Entry 8J18 (electron microscopy, 2.89 A resolution); this record covers chains A and B of the 5 polymer chains in the assembly.

[Chain A]
Name: Guanine nucleotide-binding protein G(i) subunit alpha-1
Organism: Homo sapiens
Reference sequence: P63096 (GNAI1_HUMAN); numbering as in UniProt (aligned over 1-354)
Sequence (354 residues; numbered 1 to 354; the number before each row is that of its first residue):
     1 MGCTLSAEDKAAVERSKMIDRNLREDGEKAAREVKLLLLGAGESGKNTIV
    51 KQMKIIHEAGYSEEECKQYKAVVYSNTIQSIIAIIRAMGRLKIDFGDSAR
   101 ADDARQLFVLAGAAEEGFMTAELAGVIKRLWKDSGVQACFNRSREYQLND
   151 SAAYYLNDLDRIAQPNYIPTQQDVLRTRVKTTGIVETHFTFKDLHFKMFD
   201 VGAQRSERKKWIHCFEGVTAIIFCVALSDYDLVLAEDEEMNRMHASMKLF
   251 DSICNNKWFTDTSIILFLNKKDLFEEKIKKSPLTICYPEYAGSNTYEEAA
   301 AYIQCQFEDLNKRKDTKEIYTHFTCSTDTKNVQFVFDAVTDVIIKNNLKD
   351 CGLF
Not modelled in the structure: 1-3, 56-181, 235-240
Sequence notes: engineered mutation Asn47 (Ser in P63096), Ala203 (Gly in P63096), Ala245 (Glu in P63096), Ser326 (Ala in P63096)
Curated features (UniProtKB/Swiss-Prot):
  - region: Lys35 to Lys46, Thr48 (G1 motif), Asp173 to Thr181 (G2 motif), Phe196 to Gly202, Gln204, Arg205 (G3 motif), Ile265 to Asp272 (G4 motif), Thr324, Cys325, Thr327 to Thr329 (G5 motif)
  - binding site (GTP): Glu43 to Lys46, Thr48, Ser151, Leu175 to Thr181, Asp200 to Gly202, Gln204, Asn269 to Asp272
  - binding site (Mg(2+)): Thr181
  - modified residue: Arg178 (ADP-ribosylarginine), Gln204 (Deamidated glutamine), Cys351 (ADP-ribosylcysteine)
  - lipidation: Gly2 (N-myristoyl glycine), Cys3 (S-palmitoyl cysteine)
  - natural variant: Gly40 (G40C: In NEDHISB; G40R: In NEDHISB), Gly45 (G45D: In NEDHISB), Thr48 (T48I: In NEDHISB; T48K: In NEDHISB), Gln52 (Q52P: In NEDHISB), Ser75 (deletion: In NEDHISB; uncertain significance), Gln172 (deletion: In NEDHISB), Asp173 (D173V: In NEDHISB), Glu186 to Phe189 (deletion: In NEDHISB; uncertain significance), Cys224 (C224Y: In NEDHISB), Lys270 (K270N: In NEDHISB; K270R: In NEDHISB), Asp272 (D272G: In NEDHISB), Val332 (V332E: In NEDHISB; uncertain significance)
  - mutagenesis: Gly42 (G42R: Abolishes switch to an activated conformation and dissociation from beta and gamma subunits upon GTP binding. Abolishes interaction with RGS family members), Glu116 (E116L: Enhances interaction (inactive GDP-bound) with RGS14), Gln147 (Q147L: Enhances interaction (inactive GDP-bound) with RGS14)

[Chain B]
Name: Guanine nucleotide-binding protein G(I)/G(S)/G(T) subunit beta-1
Organism: Homo sapiens
Reference sequence: P62873 (GBB1_HUMAN); residue numbers follow UniProt; this construct covers 2-340
Sequence (348 residues; row label = number of the first residue in the row; numbers below 1 keep their minus sign (Met-4 is residue -4)):
    -4 MGSLLQSELDQLRQEAEQLKNQIRDARKACADATLSQITNNIDPVGRIQM
    46 RTRRTLRGHLAKIYAMHWGTDSRLLVSASQDGKLIIWDSYTTNKVHAIPL
    96 RSSWVMTCAYAPSGNYVACGGLDNICSIYNLKTREGNVRVSRELAGHTGY
   146 LSCCRFLDDNQIVTSSGDTTCALWDIETGQQTTTFTGHTGDVMSLSLAPD
   196 TRLFVSGACDASAKLWDVREGMCRQTFTGHESDINAICFFPNGNAFATGS
   246 DDATCRLFDLRADQELMTYSHDNIICGITSVSFSKSGRLLLAGYDDFNCN
   296 VWDALKADRAGVLAGHDNRVSCLGVTDDGMAVATGSWDSFLKIWNGSS
Not modelled in the structure: -4 to 3, 341-343
Sequence notes: initiating methionine (-4); expression tag (-3 to 1, 341-343)
Curated features (UniProtKB/Swiss-Prot):
  - modified residue: Ser2 (N-acetylserine), His266 (Phosphohistidine)
  - natural variant: Leu30 (L30F: In MRD42; uncertain significance), Arg52 (R52G: In MRD42), Gly64 (G64V: In MRD42), Asp76 (D76E: In MRD42; D76G: In MRD42), Gly77 (G77S: In MRD42), Lys78 (K78R: In MRD42), Ile80 (I80N: In MRD42; I80T: In MRD42), His91 (H91R: In MRD42; uncertain significance), Ala92 (A92T: In MRD42), Pro94 (P94S: In MRD42), Leu95 (L95P: In MRD42), Arg96 (R96L: In MRD42), 5 further natural variant entries in UniProt

[Interface between chain A and chain B]
Contacting residue pairs (50):
  Val13(A) - Asn88(B)
  Arg15(A) - Val90(B)  hydrogen bond (side chain-backbone)
  Arg15(A) - His91(B)
  Ser16(A) - Asn88(B)
  Ser16(A) - Lys89(B)  hydrogen bond (side chain-backbone)
  Ile19(A) - Lys89(B)
  Ile19(A) - Ala92(B)  hydrophobic
  Asp20(A) - Lys89(B)  salt bridge
  Leu23(A) - Gly53(B)
  Leu23(A) - Leu55(B)
  Leu23(A) - Ile80(B)  hydrophobic
  Leu23(A) - Ala92(B)  hydrophobic
  Asp26(A) - Lys78(B)  salt bridge
  Gly27(A) - Leu55(B)
  Thr182(A) - Asn119(B)  hydrogen bond (backbone-side chain)
  Thr182(A) - Thr143(B)
  Gly183(A) - Leu117(B)
  Gly183(A) - Asn119(B)
  Ile184(A) - Trp99(B)
  Ile184(A) - Leu117(B)  hydrogen bond (backbone-backbone)
  Glu186(A) - Trp99(B)  hydrogen bond
  Phe199(A) - Trp99(B)  hydrophobic
  Gln204(A) - Leu117(B)  hydrogen bond (side chain-backbone)
  Gln204(A) - Asn119(B)  hydrogen bond
  Gln204(A) - Tyr145(B)
  Ser206(A) - Tyr145(B)
  Ser206(A) - Gly162(B)
  Ser206(A) - Asp186(B)
  Glu207(A) - Asp186(B)  hydrogen bond (backbone-side chain)
  Lys209(A) - Asp228(B)  salt bridge
  Lys209(A) - Asp246(B)  salt bridge
  Lys210(A) - Met101(B)
  Lys210(A) - Tyr145(B)
  Lys210(A) - Met188(B)
  Lys210(A) - Cys204(B)
  Lys210(A) - Asp228(B)  salt bridge
  Lys210(A) - Asn230(B)  hydrogen bond
  Lys210(A) - Asp246(B)  salt bridge
  Trp211(A) - Leu117(B)  hydrophobic
  Trp211(A) - Tyr145(B)
  His213(A) - Tyr59(B)  hydrogen bond
  His213(A) - Trp332(B)
  Cys214(A) - Tyr59(B)
  Cys214(A) - Gln75(B)
  Cys214(A) - Trp99(B)
  Phe215(A) - Trp99(B)  hydrophobic
  Glu216(A) - Lys57(B)  salt bridge
  Lys257(A) - Arg314(B)
  Trp258(A) - Arg314(B)
  Trp258(A) - Trp332(B)  hydrophobic
Also at the interface, not in a pair above, chain A (26 interface residues in all): Ala12
Also at the interface, not in a pair above, chain B (32 interface residues in all): Arg52, Thr87, Ser98, His142, Gly144

[Summary]
26 residues of chain A face 32 of chain B across their interface, with 10 hydrogen bonds and 7 salt bridges.
Polar pairs include Asp20(A)-Lys89(B), Asp26(A)-Lys78(B) and Lys209(A)-Asp228(B). Curated annotation (UniProt)
lists 21 GTP-binding residues, Mg2+-binding residue Thr181(A) and 3 mutagenesis sites on chain A.
Here chain A is Guanine nucleotide-binding protein G(i) subunit alpha-1 and chain B is Guanine
nucleotide-binding protein G(I)/G(S)/G(T) subunit beta-1, both from Homo sapiens. Entry 8J18 (Cryo-EM
structure of the 3-OH-C12-bound GPR84 receptor-Gi complex) was determined by electron microscopy together with
8J19 and 8J1A from the same study.
